Entry 5W3V (X-ray diffraction, 2.24 A resolution); this record covers chains B and F of the 4 polymer chains in the assembly.

# Chain B
Name: Apobec3H
Organism: Macaca nemestrina
Sequence (215 residues; numbered -1 to 213; the number before each row is that of its first residue; numbers below 1 keep their minus sign (Ser-1 is residue -1)):
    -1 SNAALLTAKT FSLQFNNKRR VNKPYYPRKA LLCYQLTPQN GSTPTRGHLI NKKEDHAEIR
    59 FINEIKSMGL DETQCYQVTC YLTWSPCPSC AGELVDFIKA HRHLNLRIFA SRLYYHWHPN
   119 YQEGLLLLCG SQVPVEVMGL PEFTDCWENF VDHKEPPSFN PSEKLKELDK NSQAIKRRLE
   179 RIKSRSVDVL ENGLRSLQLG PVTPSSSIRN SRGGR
Not modelled in the structure: -1 to 1, 184-213
Modified positions: Cys73 (3-sulfinoalanine; CSD)
Ion coordination: Zn2+: His54, Cys85, Cys88

# Chain F
Molecule: 10-nt RNA strand
Sequence (10 nucleotides; row label = number of the first residue in the row):
     1 AACCCCGGGC

# Chain B / chain F interface
Residue-residue contacts (17):
  Arg17(B) - A2(F)  base contact
  Arg18(B) - A1(F)  base contact
  Val19(B) - A1(F)  phosphate contact
  Val19(B) - A2(F)  phosphate contact
  Tyr23(B) - A1(F)  stacking on the base
  Tyr24(B) - A1(F)  sugar contact
  Tyr24(B) - A2(F)  phosphate contact
  Pro25(B) - A1(F)  sugar contact
  Pro25(B) - A2(F)  phosphate contact
  Arg26(B) - A2(F)  salt bridge to the phosphate
  Trp82(B) - A2(F)  base contact
  Leu111(B) - A2(F)  hydrogen bond to the base
  Tyr112(B) - A2(F)  base contact
  Tyr113(B) - A2(F)  hydrogen bond to the sugar
  His114(B) - A2(F)  base contact
  Trp115(B) - A2(F)  base contact
  Trp115(B) - C3(F)  stacking on the base
Other interface residues (no listed pair), chain F (4 interface residues in all): C4

# Overview
Chain B and chain F form an interface of 13 and 4 residues respectively; the contacts include 2 hydrogen
bonds, 1 salt bridge and 2 aromatic stacking contacts. Among the polar pairs are Leu111(B)-A2(F),
Tyr113(B)-A2(F) and Arg26(B)-A2(F).
Here chain B is Apobec3H (Macaca nemestrina) and chain F is a 10-nt RNA strand. Entry 5W3V (Crystal Structure
of macaque APOBEC3H in complex with RNA) was determined by X-ray diffraction.
